4JYF - chain A; structure by X-ray diffraction, 1.45 A resolution.

[Chain A]
Molecule: Fefe-hydrogenase maturase
Source organism: Thermotoga maritima
UniProt: Q9X0Z6 (Q9X0Z6_THEMA); numbering as in UniProt (aligned over 1-348)
Chain sequence (348 residues; each row starts with the number of its first residue):
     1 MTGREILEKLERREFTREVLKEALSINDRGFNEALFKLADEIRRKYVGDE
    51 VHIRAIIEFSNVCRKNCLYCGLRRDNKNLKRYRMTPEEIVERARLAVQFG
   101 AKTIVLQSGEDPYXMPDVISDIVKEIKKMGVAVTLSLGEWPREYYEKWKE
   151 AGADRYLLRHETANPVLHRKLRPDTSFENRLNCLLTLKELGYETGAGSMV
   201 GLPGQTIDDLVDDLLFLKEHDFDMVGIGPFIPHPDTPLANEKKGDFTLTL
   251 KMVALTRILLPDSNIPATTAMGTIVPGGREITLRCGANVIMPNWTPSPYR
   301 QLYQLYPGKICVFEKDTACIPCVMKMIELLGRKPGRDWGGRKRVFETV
Unresolved in the structure: 348
Covalently attached groups: hydrosulfuric acid (H2S) linked to C319
Modified residues: OTY (2-hydroxy-L-tyrosine) at position 114; C183 (s-hydroxycysteine; CSO); C322 (s-hydroxycysteine; CSO)
Ion coordination: 4Fe-4S cluster Fe: C63, C67, C70 (together with S-adenosylhomocysteine)
Residues lining bound ligands:
  - chapso (1N7), molecule 1: R29, E33, F36, F246, T247, L250, V275, I281
  - chapso (1N7), molecule 2: E33, F36, K37, D40, R284, C285
  - chapso (1N7), molecule 3: V97, Q98, F99, G100, P321, M324
  - chapso (1N7), molecule 4: P321, M324, K325, E328, P334
  - carbonate ion (CO3): G244, D245, F246, I274, V275
  - hydrosulfuric acid (H2S): C311, E314, A318
  - S-adenosylhomocysteine (SAH): Y69, C70, Q107, S108, G109, E110, S136, L137, G138, L158, R159, E161, R180, M199, P229, F230, I231, Y303, L305, Y306
  - 4Fe-4S cluster (SF4): C63, K65, N66, C67, Y69, C70, L72, R73, G109, E110, R172, L305
Swiss-Prot annotation at these positions:
  - binding site ([4Fe-4S] cluster): C63, C67, C70
  - binding site ([2Fe-2S] cluster): C311, C319, C322
  - mutagenesis: C63 (C63A: Eliminates binding of one iron-sulfur cluster; when associated with A-67 and A-70), C67 (C67A: Eliminates binding of one iron-sulfur cluster; when associated with A-63 and A-70), C70 (C70A: Eliminates binding of one iron-sulfur cluster; when associated with A-63 and A-67)
Reported in the primary citation:
  - contacts within the chain: C311-C319
  - post-translational modification sites: C319

[In short]
Ligands of chain A: 4Fe-4S cluster, S-adenosylhomocysteine, 4 copies of chapso and carbonate ion. Covalently
linked hydrosulfuric acid: at C319. From UniProt: 3 [4Fe-4S] cluster-binding residues, 3 [2Fe-2S]
cluster-binding residues and 3 mutagenesis sites. From the paper: a modification site at C319; contacts within
the chain involving C311 and C319.
Chain A is Fefe-hydrogenase maturase (Thermotoga maritima); the structure, X-ray snapshots of possible
intermediates in the time course of synthesis and degradation of protein-bound Fe4S4 ..., was determined by
X-ray diffraction (same publication as 4JXC, 4JY8, 4JY9, 4JYD and 4JYE).
